7DNG - chains A and B; structure by X-ray diffraction, 1.42 A resolution.

# Chain A
Protein: DARPin 63_B7
From: synthetic construct
Notes: antibody fragment or engineered binder
Chain sequence (169 residues; each row starts with the number of its first residue):
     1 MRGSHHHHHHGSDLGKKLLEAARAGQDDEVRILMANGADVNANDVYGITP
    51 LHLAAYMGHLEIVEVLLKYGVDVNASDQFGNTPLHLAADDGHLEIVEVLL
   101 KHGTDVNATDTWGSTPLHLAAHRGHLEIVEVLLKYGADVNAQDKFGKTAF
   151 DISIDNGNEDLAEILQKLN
Not modelled in the structure: 1-8

# Chain B
Protein: linear V3-crown (MN) peptide
Chain sequence (14 residues; numbered 5 to 18; the number before each row is that of its first residue):
     5 KRIHIGPGRAFYTT

# How chain A and chain B interact
Residue-residue contacts (31):
  R23(A) with F15(B), hydrogen bond (side chain-backbone); Y16(B), hydrogen bond (side chain-backbone); T18(B)
  Y46(A) with F15(B)
  I48(A) with F15(B); Y16(B)
  H52(A) with Y16(B)
  L53(A) with Y16(B), hydrophobic
  Y56(A) with Y16(B), hydrophobic
  M57(A) with Y16(B)
  D77(A) with Y16(B), hydrogen bond
  F79(A) with P11(B); G12(B); F15(B), hydrophobic
  N81(A) with P11(B), hydrogen bond (side chain-backbone); R13(B), hydrogen bond
  L86(A) with R13(B); Y16(B)
  D89(A) with I9(B); R13(B), salt bridge
  D90(A) with R6(B), salt bridge
  D110(A) with P11(B)
  T111(A) with P11(B)
  W112(A) with I9(B); G10(B); P11(B)
  L119(A) with I9(B); R13(B)
  H122(A) with I9(B)
  R123(A) with I7(B), hydrogen bond (side chain-backbone); I9(B)
Other interface residues (no listed pair), chain B (12 interface residues in all): H8, T17

# In short
Chain A and chain B form an interface of 19 and 12 residues respectively, with 6 hydrogen bonds and 2 salt
bridges. Polar contacts include D89(A)-R13(B), D90(A)-R6(B) and R23(A)-F15(B).
Chain A is DARPin 63_B7 (synthetic construct) and chain B is linear V3-crown (MN) peptide; the structure,
DARPin 63_B7 in complex with linear V3-crown (MN) peptide, was determined by X-ray diffraction, deposited
together with 7B4T, 7B4U, 7B4V, 7B4W, 7DNE and 7DNF.
